PDB entry 9OPB | electron microscopy, 3.60 A resolution | chains P and Q of the 10 polymer chains in the assembly

== Chain P (and Q) ==
Protein: Capsid portal protein
Organism: Human alphaherpesvirus 1 strain KOS
Notes: chain Q of this document is another copy of the same molecule, construct and numbering; everything in this record applies to it too
UniProtKB: H9E912 (H9E912_HHV1); residues -303 to 372 here correspond to UniProt positions 1-676 (UniProt number = residue number + 304)
Amino-acid sequence (676 residues; each row starts with the number of its first residue; numbers below 1 keep their minus sign (Met-303 is residue -303)):
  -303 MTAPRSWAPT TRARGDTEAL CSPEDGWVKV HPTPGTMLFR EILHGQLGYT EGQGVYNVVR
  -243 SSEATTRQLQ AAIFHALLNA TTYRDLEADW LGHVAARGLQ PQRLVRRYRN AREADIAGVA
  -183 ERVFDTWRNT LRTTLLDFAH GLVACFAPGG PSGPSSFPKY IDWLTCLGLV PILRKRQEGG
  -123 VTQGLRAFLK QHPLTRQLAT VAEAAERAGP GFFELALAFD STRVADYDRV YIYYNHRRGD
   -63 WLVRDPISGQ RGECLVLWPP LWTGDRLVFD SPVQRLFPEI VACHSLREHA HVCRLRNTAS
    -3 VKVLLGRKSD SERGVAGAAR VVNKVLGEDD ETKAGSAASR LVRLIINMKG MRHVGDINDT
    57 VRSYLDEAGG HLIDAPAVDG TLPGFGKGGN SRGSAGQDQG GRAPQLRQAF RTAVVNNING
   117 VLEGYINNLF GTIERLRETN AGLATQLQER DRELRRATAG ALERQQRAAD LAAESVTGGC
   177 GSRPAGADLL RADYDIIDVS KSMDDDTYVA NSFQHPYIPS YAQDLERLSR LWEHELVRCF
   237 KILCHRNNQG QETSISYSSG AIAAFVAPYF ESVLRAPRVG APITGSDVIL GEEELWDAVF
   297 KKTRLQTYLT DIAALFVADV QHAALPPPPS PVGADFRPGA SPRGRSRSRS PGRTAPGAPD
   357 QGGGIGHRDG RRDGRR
Not modelled in the structure: -303 to 49, 66-104, 170-372 (chain Q: -303 to 32, 45-51, 63-102, 155-372)
Construct notes: conflict Ser59 (Ala363 in H9E912)

== Chain P / chain Q interface ==
Residue-residue contacts - 13 pairs, chain P then chain Q:
  Asp52(P) with Tyr121(Q)
  Ile53(P) with Asn54(Q)
  Thr56(P) with Leu61(Q)
  Ser59(P) with Ile114(Q)
  Tyr60(P) with Leu61(Q), hydrophobic
  Leu61(P) with Ala34(Q), hydrophobic
  Glu63(P) with Arg107(Q); Val110(Q)
  Ala109(P) with Tyr60(Q)
  Asn113(P) with Tyr60(Q)
  Val117(P) with Ile53(Q), hydrophobic; Thr56(Q)
  Leu118(P) with Leu40(Q), hydrophobic
Other interface residues (no listed pair), chain P (16 interface residues in all): Val50, Asn54, Val57, Phe106, Val110
Other interface residues (no listed pair), chain Q (17 interface residues in all): Ala33, Leu37, Val38, Ile41, Arg103, Asn113

== Summary ==
Chain P and chain Q form an interface of 16 and 17 residues respectively.
Chain P and chain Q are both Capsid portal protein (Human alphaherpesvirus 1 strain KOS); the structure,
Herpes simplex virus type 1 (HSV-1) D-capsid pUL6 portal protein turrets, decamer, was determined by electron
microscopy (same publication as 9OP4, 9OPV, 9OP5, 9OP8 and 9OPC).
